PDB entry 3S3Y | X-ray diffraction, 2.00 A resolution | chain A

== Chain A ==
Name: Tandem cyanovirin-N dimer CVN2L0
From: Nostoc ellipsosporum
UniProt: P81180 (CVN_NOSEL); the construct has insertions or renumbered stretches relative to UniProt, so the offset changes along the chain: 1-101 = UniProt 1-101; 102-202 = UniProt 1-101
Chain sequence (213 residues; row label = number of the first residue in the row; numbers below 1 keep their minus sign (Gly-10 is residue -10)):
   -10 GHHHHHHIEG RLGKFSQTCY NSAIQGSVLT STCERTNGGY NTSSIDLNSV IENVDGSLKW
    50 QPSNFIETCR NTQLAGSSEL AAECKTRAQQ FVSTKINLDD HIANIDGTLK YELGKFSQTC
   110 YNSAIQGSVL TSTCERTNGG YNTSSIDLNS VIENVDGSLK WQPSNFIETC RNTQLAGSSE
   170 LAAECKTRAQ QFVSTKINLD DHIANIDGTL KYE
Not modelled in the structure: -10 to 0, 102-202
Disulfide bonds: Cys8-Cys22, Cys58-Cys73
Differences from the reference sequence: expression tag (-10 to 0)
Ion coordination: Na+: Asn30, Thr31

== Summary ==
Asn30 and Thr31 form the Na+ site.
Chain A is Tandem cyanovirin-N dimer CVN2L0 (Nostoc ellipsosporum); the structure, Crystal Structure an Tandem
Cyanovirin-N Dimer, CVN2L0, was determined by X-ray diffraction, deposited together with 3S3Z.
